Entry 3U34 (X-ray diffraction, 2.80 A resolution); this record covers chains A and D of the 4 polymer chains in the assembly.

Chain A (and D):
Name: General stress protein
From: Xanthomonas axonopodis pv. citri
Notes: chain D of this document is another copy of the same molecule, construct and numbering; everything in this record applies to it too
UniProt: Q8PK08 (Q8PK08_XANAC); numbering as in UniProt (aligned over 1-182)
Chain sequence (182 residues; numbered 1 to 182; the number before each row is that of its first residue):
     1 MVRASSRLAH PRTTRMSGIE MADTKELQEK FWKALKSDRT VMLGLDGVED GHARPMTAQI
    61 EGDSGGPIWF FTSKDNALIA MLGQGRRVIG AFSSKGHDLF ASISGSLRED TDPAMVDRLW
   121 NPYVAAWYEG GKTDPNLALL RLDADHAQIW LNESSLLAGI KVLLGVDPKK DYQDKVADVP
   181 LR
Disordered / not traced: 1-23, 166-182 (chain D: 1-23, 165-182)

Chain A / chain D interface:
Pairs across the interface (62; chain A residue first):
  Leu27(A) - Ile160(D)  hydrophobic
  Gln28(A) - Leu164(D)  hydrogen bond (side chain-backbone)
  Trp32(A) - Leu164(D)  hydrophobic
  Gly96(A) - Gly96(D)
  Ala144(A) - Leu164(D)  hydrophobic
  Asp145(A) - Leu163(D)
  His146(A) - Val162(D)
  His146(A) - Leu163(D)
  Ala147(A) - Ile160(D)
  Ala147(A) - Lys161(D)
  Ala147(A) - Val162(D)  hydrogen bond (backbone-backbone)
  Gln148(A) - Gly159(D)
  Gln148(A) - Ile160(D)
  Gln148(A) - Lys161(D)
  Ile149(A) - Gly159(D)
  Ile149(A) - Ile160(D)  hydrogen bond (backbone-backbone)
  Ile149(A) - Val162(D)  hydrophobic
  Trp150(A) - Leu156(D)  hydrophobic
  Trp150(A) - Leu157(D)
  Trp150(A) - Ala158(D)
  Trp150(A) - Gly159(D)
  Leu151(A) - Ser155(D)
  Leu151(A) - Leu156(D)
  Leu151(A) - Leu157(D)  hydrogen bond (backbone-backbone)
  Asn152(A) - Ser154(D)
  Asn152(A) - Ser155(D)  hydrogen bond (side chain-backbone)
  Asn152(A) - Leu156(D)  hydrogen bond (side chain-backbone)
  Glu153(A) - Glu153(D)
  Glu153(A) - Ser154(D)
  Glu153(A) - Ser155(D)  hydrogen bond (backbone-backbone)
  Ser154(A) - Asn152(D)  hydrogen bond (side chain-backbone)
  Ser154(A) - Glu153(D)
  Ser154(A) - Ser154(D)
  Ser155(A) - Asn152(D)
  Ser155(A) - Glu153(D)  hydrogen bond (backbone-backbone)
  Leu156(A) - Phe100(D)  hydrophobic
  Leu156(A) - Leu151(D)
  Leu156(A) - Asn152(D)  hydrogen bond (backbone-side chain)
  Leu157(A) - Trp150(D)
  Leu157(A) - Leu151(D)  hydrogen bond (backbone-backbone)
  Ala158(A) - Trp150(D)
  Gly159(A) - Gln148(D)
  Gly159(A) - Ile149(D)
  Gly159(A) - Trp150(D)
  Ile160(A) - Leu27(D)  hydrophobic
  Ile160(A) - Ala147(D)
  Ile160(A) - Gln148(D)
  Ile160(A) - Ile149(D)  hydrogen bond (backbone-backbone)
  Lys161(A) - Ala147(D)
  Val162(A) - Gln28(D)
  Val162(A) - His146(D)
  Val162(A) - Ala147(D)  hydrogen bond (backbone-backbone)
  Leu163(A) - Gln28(D)  hydrogen bond (backbone-side chain)
  Leu163(A) - Asp145(D)
  Leu163(A) - His146(D)
  Leu164(A) - Phe31(D)  hydrophobic
  Leu164(A) - Trp32(D)  hydrophobic
  Leu164(A) - Ala144(D)
  Leu164(A) - Asp145(D)  hydrogen bond (backbone-backbone)
  Leu164(A) - Ala147(D)  hydrophobic
  Gly165(A) - Gly65(D)
  Gly165(A) - Gly66(D)
Other interface residues (no listed pair), chain A (29 interface residues in all): Thr24, Phe31, Lys95

In short:
The chain A/chain D interface involves 29 residues from each chain, with 15 hydrogen bonds. Polar pairs
include Gln28(A)-Leu164(D), Asn152(A)-Ser155(D) and Asn152(A)-Leu156(D).
Both chains are General stress protein (Xanthomonas axonopodis pv. citri). Entry 3U34 (Crystal structure of
the general stress FMN/FAD binding protein from the phytopathogen Xanthomonas citri) was determined by X-ray
diffraction together with 3U35 from the same study.
